8AHB - chain A; structure by X-ray diffraction, 1.79 A resolution.

[Chain A]
Name: Green fluorescent protein
From: Aequorea victoria
UniProt: P42212 (GFP_AEQVI); aligned to UniProt positions 1-237 over residues 1-239 (the alignment contains insertions or deletions, so no single offset holds)
Chain sequence (250 residues; row label = number of the first residue in the row; note: 2 numbers in that range are skipped by the numbering (no residue carries them; nothing is unmodelled there); numbers below 1 keep their minus sign (Met-12 is residue -12)):
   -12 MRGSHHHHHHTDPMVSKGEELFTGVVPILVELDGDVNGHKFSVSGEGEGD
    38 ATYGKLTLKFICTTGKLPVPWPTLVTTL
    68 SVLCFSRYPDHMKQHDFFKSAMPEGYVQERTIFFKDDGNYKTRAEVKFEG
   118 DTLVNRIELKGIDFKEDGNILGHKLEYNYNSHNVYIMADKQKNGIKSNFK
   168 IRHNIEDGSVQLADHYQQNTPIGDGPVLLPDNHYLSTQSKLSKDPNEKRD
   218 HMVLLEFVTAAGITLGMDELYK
Not modelled in the structure: -12 to -5, 234-239
Covalently attached groups: covalent link Leu65-Ser68
Modified / non-standard residues: Ser68 (chromophore; PIA)
Differences from the reference sequence: initiating methionine (-12); expression tag (-11 to 0); insertion (2); engineered mutation Leu65 (Phe64 in P42212), Leu70 (Gln69 in P42212), Ser164 (Val163 in P42212), Lys207 (Ala206 in P42212), Leu232 (His231 in P42212); chromophore (68, 68, 68)
What the authors report for this chain:
  - post-translational modification sites: Glu223

[In short]
The paper reports a modification site at Glu223.
Chain A is Green fluorescent protein (Aequorea victoria); the structure, rsEGFP2 photoswitched to its
off-state at room temperature and back-switched to its on-state at 100K, was determined by X-ray diffraction,
deposited together with 8AHA.
